PDB entry 5LGC | X-ray diffraction, 2.09 A resolution | chain A

== Chain A ==
Protein: ArCE4A
From: Arthrobacter sp. AW19M34-1
Chain sequence (223 residues; row label = number of the first residue in the row):
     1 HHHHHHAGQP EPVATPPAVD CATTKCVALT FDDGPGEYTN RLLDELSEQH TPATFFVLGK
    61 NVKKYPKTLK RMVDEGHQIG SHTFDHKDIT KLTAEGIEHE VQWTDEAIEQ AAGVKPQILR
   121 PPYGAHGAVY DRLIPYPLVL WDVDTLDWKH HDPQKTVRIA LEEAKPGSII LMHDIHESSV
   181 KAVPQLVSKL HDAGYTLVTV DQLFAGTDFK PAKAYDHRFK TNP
Not modelled in the structure: 1-17, 217-223
Disulfides: C21-C26

== In short ==
Chain A is ArCE4A (Arthrobacter sp. AW19M34-1); the structure, T48 deacetylase with substrate, was determined
by X-ray diffraction, deposited together with 5LFZ.
